7FHL - chains C and D of the 4 polymer chains in the assembly; structure by electron microscopy, 3.10 A resolution.

Chain C:
Name: Two pore calcium channel protein 1, GFP
Organism: Arabidopsis thaliana
UniProtKB: chimeric construct of Q94KI8, A0A5P9VSM6: residues 1-733 from Q94KI8 (TPC1_ARATH) positions 1-733 (same numbers); residues 748-985 from A0A5P9VSM6 positions 2-239 (UniProt number = residue number - 746)
Chain sequence (998 residues; row label = number of the first residue in the row):
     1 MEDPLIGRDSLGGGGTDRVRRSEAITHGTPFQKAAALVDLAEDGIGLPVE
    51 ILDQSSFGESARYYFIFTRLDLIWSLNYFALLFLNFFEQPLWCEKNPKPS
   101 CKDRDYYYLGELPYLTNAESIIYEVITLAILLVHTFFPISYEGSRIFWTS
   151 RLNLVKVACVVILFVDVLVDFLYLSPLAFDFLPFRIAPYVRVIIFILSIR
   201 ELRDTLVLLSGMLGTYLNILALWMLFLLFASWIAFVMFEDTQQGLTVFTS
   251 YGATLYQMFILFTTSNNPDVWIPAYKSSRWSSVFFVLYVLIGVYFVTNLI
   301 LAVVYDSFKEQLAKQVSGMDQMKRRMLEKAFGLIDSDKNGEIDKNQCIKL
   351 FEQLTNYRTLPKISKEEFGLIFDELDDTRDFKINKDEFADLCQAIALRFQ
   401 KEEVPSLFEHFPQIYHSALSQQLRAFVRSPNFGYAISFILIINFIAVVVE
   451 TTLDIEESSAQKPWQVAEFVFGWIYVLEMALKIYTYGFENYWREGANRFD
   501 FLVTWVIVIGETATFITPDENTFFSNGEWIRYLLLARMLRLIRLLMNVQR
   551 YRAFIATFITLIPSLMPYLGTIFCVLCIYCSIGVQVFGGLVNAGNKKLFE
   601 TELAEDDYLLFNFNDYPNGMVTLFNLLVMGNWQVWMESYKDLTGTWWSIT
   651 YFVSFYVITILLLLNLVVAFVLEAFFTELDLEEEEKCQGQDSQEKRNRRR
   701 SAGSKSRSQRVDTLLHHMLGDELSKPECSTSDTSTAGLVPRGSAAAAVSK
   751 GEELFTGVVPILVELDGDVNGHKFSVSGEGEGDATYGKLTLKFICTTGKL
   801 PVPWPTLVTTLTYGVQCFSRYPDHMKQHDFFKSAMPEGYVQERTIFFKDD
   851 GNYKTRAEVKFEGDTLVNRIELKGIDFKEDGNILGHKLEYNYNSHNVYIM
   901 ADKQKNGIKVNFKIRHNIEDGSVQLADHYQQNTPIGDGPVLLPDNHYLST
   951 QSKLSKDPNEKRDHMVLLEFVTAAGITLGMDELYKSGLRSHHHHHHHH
Unresolved in the structure: 1-17, 175-180, 687-998
Differences from the reference sequence: linker (734-747); expression tag (986-998)
Cystine bridges: C93-C101
Ion coordination: Ca2+ site 1: D240 (shared with 2 residues of chain A); Ca2+ site 2: N339, E341; Ca2+ site 3: D454, E528 (shared with 1 residue of chain A)
Curated features (UniProtKB/Swiss-Prot):
  - modified residue: M1 (N-acetylmethionine)

Chain D:
Name: AtTPC1-Cter
Organism: Arabidopsis thaliana
Chain sequence (12 residues; each row starts with the number of its first residue; X marks 12 residues of unknown identity (built as UNK)):
     6 XXXXXXXXXXXX

Interface between chain C and chain D:
Chain C side of the interface, 5 residues: L375, D376, F381, E387, R398

In short:
No residue of chain C is in contact with chain D. D454(C) and E528(C) coordinate Ca2+ site 3. The Ca2+ site 2
is built by N339(C) and E341(C).
Chain C is Two pore calcium channel protein 1, GFP and chain D is AtTPC1-Cter, both from Arabidopsis thaliana;
the structure, Structure of AtTPC1 with 50 mM Ca2+, was determined by electron microscopy (same publication as
7FHK, 7FHN and 7FHO).
